Entry 8GWJ (X-ray diffraction, 2.90 A resolution); this record covers chains A and C of the 4 polymer chains in the assembly.

== Chain A ==
Name: Replicase polyprotein 1ab
Organism: Severe acute respiratory syndrome coronavirus 2
Notes: EC 3.4.22.69
UniProt: P0DTD1 (R1AB_SARS2); residues 1-302 here correspond to UniProt positions 3264-3565 (UniProt number = residue number + 3263)
Chain sequence (302 residues; row label = number of the first residue in the row):
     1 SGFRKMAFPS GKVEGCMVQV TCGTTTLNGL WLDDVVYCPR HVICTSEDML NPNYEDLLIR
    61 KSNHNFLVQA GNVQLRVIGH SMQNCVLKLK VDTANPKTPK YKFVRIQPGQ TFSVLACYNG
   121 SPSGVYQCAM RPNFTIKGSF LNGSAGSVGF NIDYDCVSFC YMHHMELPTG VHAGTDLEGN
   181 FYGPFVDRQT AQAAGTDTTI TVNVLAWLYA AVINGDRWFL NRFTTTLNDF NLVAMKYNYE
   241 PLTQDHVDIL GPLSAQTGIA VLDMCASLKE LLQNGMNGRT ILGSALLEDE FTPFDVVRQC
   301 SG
Disordered / not traced: 215-230, 276-278
Sequence notes: conflict Ala145 (Cys3408 in P0DTD1)
Swiss-Prot annotation at these positions:
  - active site: His41 (For 3CL-PRO activity)
  - cross-link (Glycyl lysine isopeptide (Lys-Gly)): Lys5 (interchain with G-Cter in ubiquitin), Lys90 (interchain with G-Cter in ubiquitin)

== Chain C ==
Name: Val-lys-leu-gln-ala-val-phe-arg
Chain sequence (8 residues; each row starts with the number of its first residue):
     2 VKLQAVFR

== Chain A / chain C interface ==
Contacting residue pairs (46):
  Thr24(A) - Val7(C)
  Thr24(A) - Arg9(C)  hydrogen bond (backbone-side chain)
  Thr25(A) - Val7(C)
  Thr25(A) - Phe8(C)
  Thr26(A) - Ala6(C)
  Thr26(A) - Val7(C)  hydrogen bond (backbone-backbone)
  Thr26(A) - Arg9(C)
  Leu27(A) - Ala6(C)  hydrophobic
  His41(A) - Leu4(C)
  His41(A) - Ala6(C)
  His41(A) - Phe8(C)
  Ser46(A) - Phe8(C)
  Ser46(A) - Arg9(C)
  Met49(A) - Lys3(C)
  Met49(A) - Phe8(C)  hydrophobic
  Phe140(A) - Gln5(C)
  Leu141(A) - Gln5(C)
  Asn142(A) - Lys3(C)
  Asn142(A) - Leu4(C)
  Asn142(A) - Gln5(C)
  Asn142(A) - Ala6(C)
  Asn142(A) - Val7(C)
  Gly143(A) - Gln5(C)  hydrogen bond (backbone-backbone)
  Gly143(A) - Ala6(C)
  Gly143(A) - Val7(C)
  Ser144(A) - Gln5(C)  hydrogen bond (backbone-backbone)
  Ala145(A) - Gln5(C)  hydrogen bond (backbone-backbone)
  Ala145(A) - Ala6(C)
  His163(A) - Gln5(C)  hydrogen bond
  His164(A) - Leu4(C)
  His164(A) - Gln5(C)  hydrogen bond (backbone-backbone)
  Met165(A) - Val2(C)  hydrophobic
  Met165(A) - Lys3(C)
  Met165(A) - Gln5(C)
  Glu166(A) - Val2(C)
  Glu166(A) - Lys3(C)  hydrogen bond (backbone-backbone)
  Glu166(A) - Gln5(C)
  Pro168(A) - Val2(C)
  His172(A) - Gln5(C)
  Asp187(A) - Leu4(C)
  Arg188(A) - Leu4(C)
  Gln189(A) - Val2(C)
  Gln189(A) - Lys3(C)
  Gln189(A) - Leu4(C)  hydrogen bond (side chain-backbone)
  Thr190(A) - Val2(C)
  Gln192(A) - Val2(C)
Interface residues without a listed pair, chain A (28 interface residues in all): Cys44, Thr45, Leu167, Ala191

== Overview ==
Chain A and chain C form an interface of 28 and 8 residues respectively; the contacts include 9 hydrogen
bonds. Among the polar pairs are Thr24(A)-Arg9(C), His163(A)-Gln5(C) and Gln189(A)-Leu4(C). UniProt lists
active-site residue His41(A) on chain A.
Here chain A is Replicase polyprotein 1ab (Severe acute respiratory syndrome coronavirus 2) and chain C is
Val-lys-leu-gln-ala-val-phe-arg. Entry 8GWJ (SARS CoV-2 Mpro 1-302 C145A in complex with peptide 7) was
determined by X-ray diffraction.
